9GU1 - chains A and B of the 11 polymer chains in the assembly; structure by electron microscopy, 2.48 A resolution.

[Chain A]
Name: Acetylcholine receptor subunit alpha
From: Homo sapiens
Reference sequence: P02708 (ACHA_HUMAN); residues 1-437 here correspond to UniProt positions 21-457 (UniProt number = residue number + 20)
Sequence (437 residues; row label = number of the first residue in the row):
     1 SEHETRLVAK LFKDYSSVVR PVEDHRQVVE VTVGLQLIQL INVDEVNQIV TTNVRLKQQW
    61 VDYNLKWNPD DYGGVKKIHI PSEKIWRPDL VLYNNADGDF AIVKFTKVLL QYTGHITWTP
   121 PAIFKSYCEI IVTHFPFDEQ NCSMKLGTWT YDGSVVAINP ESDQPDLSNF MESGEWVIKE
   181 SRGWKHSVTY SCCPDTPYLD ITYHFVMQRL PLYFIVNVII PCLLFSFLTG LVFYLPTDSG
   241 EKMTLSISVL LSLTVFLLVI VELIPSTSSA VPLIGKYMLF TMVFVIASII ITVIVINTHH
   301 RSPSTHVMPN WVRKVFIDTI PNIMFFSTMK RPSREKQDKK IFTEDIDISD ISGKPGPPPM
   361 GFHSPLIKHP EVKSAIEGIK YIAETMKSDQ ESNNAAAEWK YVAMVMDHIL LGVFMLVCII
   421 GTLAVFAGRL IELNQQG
Not modelled in the structure: 301-398, 435-437
Cystine bridges: Cys-128/Cys-142, Cys-192/Cys-193
Glycans and other covalent adducts: glycan linked to Asn-141
Curated features (UniProtKB/Swiss-Prot):
  - glycosylation: Asn-141 (N-linked (GlcNAc...) asparagine)

[Chain B]
Name: Acetylcholine receptor subunit beta
From: Homo sapiens
Reference sequence: P11230 (ACHB_HUMAN); residues 1-478 here correspond to UniProt positions 24-501 (UniProt number = residue number + 23)
Sequence (478 residues; each row starts with the number of its first residue):
     1 SEAEGRLREK LFSGYDSSVR PAREVGDRVR VSVGLILAQL ISLNEKDEEM STKVYLDLEW
    61 TDYRLSWDPA EHDGIDSLRI TAESVWLPDV VLLNNNDGNF DVALDISVVV SSDGSVRWQP
   121 PGIYRSSCSI QVTYFPFDWQ NCTMVFSSYS YDSSEVSLQT GLGPDGQGHQ EIHIHEGTFI
   181 ENGQWEIIHK PSRLIQPPGD PRGGREGQRQ EVIFYLIIRR KPLFYLVNVI APCILITLLA
   241 IFVFYLPPDA GEKMGLSIFA LLTLTVFLLL LADKVPETSL SVPIIIKYLM FTMVLVTFSV
   301 ILSVVVLNLH HRSPHTHQMP LWVRQIFIHK LPLYLRLKRP KPERDLMPEP PHCSSPGSGW
   361 GRGTDEYFIR KPPSDFLFPK PNRFQPELSA PDLRRFIDGP NRAVALLPEL REVVSSISYI
   421 ARQLQEQEDH DALKEDWQFV AMVVDRLFLW TFIIFTSVGT LVIFLDATYH LPPPDPFP
Not modelled in the structure: 199-206, 313-435
Cystine bridges: Cys-128/Cys-142
Glycans and other covalent adducts: N-acetylglucosamine (NAG) linked to Asn-141
Curated features (UniProtKB/Swiss-Prot):
  - modified residue: Tyr-367 (Phosphotyrosine)
  - glycosylation: Asn-141 (N-linked (GlcNAc...) asparagine)

[Interface between chain A and chain B]
Residue-residue contacts (70; chain A residue first):
  Ser-1(A) with Val-19(B); Arg-20(B); Ala-22(B), hydrogen bond (backbone-backbone); Tyr-63(B); Arg-64(B), hydrogen bond
  Glu-4(A) with Val-19(B)
  Gln-39(A) with Asn-96(B), hydrogen bond
  Arg-55(A) with Phe-100(B); Tyr-149(B)
  Gly-73(A) with Val-25(B)
  Gly-74(A) with Val-25(B)
  Lys-77(A) with Asp-152(B), salt bridge; Glu-155(B)
  His-79(A) with Ser-150(B); Tyr-151(B); Glu-155(B), salt bridge
  Lys-104(A) with Gly-98(B), hydrogen bond (side chain-backbone)
  Thr-106(A) with Tyr-149(B)
  Lys-107(A) with Ser-150(B); Tyr-151(B)
  Thr-119(A) with Tyr-149(B), hydrogen bond (backbone-side chain)
  Pro-120(A) with Tyr-149(B)
  Pro-121(A) with Phe-100(B), hydrophobic; Tyr-149(B)
  Ile-123(A) with Asp-97(B); Gly-98(B)
  Met-171(A) with Ser-127(B)
  Gly-174(A) with Thr-278(B); Ser-279(B), hydrogen bond (backbone-backbone)
  Leu-210(A) with Ser-279(B), hydrogen bond (backbone-side chain)
  Leu-212(A) with Ser-279(B)
  Tyr-213(A) with Pro-276(B); Glu-277(B); Ser-279(B)
  Val-216(A) with Ile-286(B), hydrophobic; Met-290(B)
  Asn-217(A) with Ile-286(B)
  Leu-224(A) with Thr-297(B)
  Phe-225(A) with Leu-261(B), hydrophobic
  Phe-227(A) with Ile-301(B), hydrophobic
  Leu-228(A) with Leu-261(B), hydrophobic; Thr-297(B); Val-300(B), hydrophobic
  Leu-231(A) with Val-300(B), hydrophobic; Ile-301(B), hydrophobic; Val-304(B), hydrophobic
  Tyr-234(A) with Val-304(B), hydrophobic; Val-305(B), hydrophobic; Asn-308(B), hydrogen bond (backbone-side chain)
  Leu-235(A) with Val-304(B); Leu-307(B), hydrophobic
  Pro-236(A) with Leu-307(B); Asn-308(B); His-311(B)
  Glu-241(A) with Gly-251(B); Glu-252(B); Lys-253(B), hydrogen bond (side chain-backbone); Met-254(B), hydrogen bond (side chain-backbone); Gly-255(B), hydrogen bond (side chain-backbone)
  Leu-245(A) with Ile-258(B), hydrophobic
  Ser-248(A) with Ile-258(B); Phe-259(B)
  Val-249(A) with Ile-258(B)
  Leu-251(A) with Leu-262(B), hydrophobic
  Ser-252(A) with Leu-262(B)
  Val-255(A) with Leu-262(B), hydrophobic
  Phe-256(A) with Leu-268(B), hydrophobic
  Leu-258(A) with Leu-269(B), hydrophobic
  Val-259(A) with Leu-269(B), hydrophobic
  Glu-262(A) with Leu-269(B)
Interface residues without a listed pair, chain A (52 interface residues in all): Glu-2, Thr-5, Val-8, Ile-41, Asn-53, Val-75, Glu-175, Ile-220, Pro-221, Asp-238, Thr-244
Interface residues without a listed pair, chain B (53 interface residues in all): Gly-14, Asp-16, Ser-18, Pro-21, Arg-23, Leu-93, Asn-95, Thr-265, Val-266, Leu-280, Val-282, Met-293

[Summary]
Chain A and chain B form an interface of 52 and 53 residues respectively, with 11 hydrogen bonds and 2 salt
bridges. Polar pairs include Lys-77(A)/Asp-152(B), His-79(A)/Glu-155(B) and Ser-1(A)/Arg-64(B). Covalently
linked N-acetylglucosamine: at Asn-141(B).
Chain A is Acetylcholine receptor subunit alpha and chain B is Acetylcholine receptor subunit beta, both from
Homo sapiens; the structure, Human adult muscle nAChR in resting state in nanodisc with alpha-bungarotoxin,
was determined by electron microscopy (same publication as 9GU0, 9GU2 and 9GU3).
